Entry 1DI5 (X-ray diffraction, 2.20 A resolution); this record covers chain A.

== Chain A ==
Protein: Lysozyme C
From: Homo sapiens
Notes: EC 3.2.1.17; engineered mutation(s): DEL 101
Reference sequence: P61626 (LYSC_HUMAN); residues 1-130 here correspond to UniProt positions 19-148 (UniProt number = residue number + 18)
Amino-acid sequence (129 residues; row label = number of the first residue in the row; note: 1 number in that range is skipped by the numbering (no residue carries it; nothing is unmodelled there)):
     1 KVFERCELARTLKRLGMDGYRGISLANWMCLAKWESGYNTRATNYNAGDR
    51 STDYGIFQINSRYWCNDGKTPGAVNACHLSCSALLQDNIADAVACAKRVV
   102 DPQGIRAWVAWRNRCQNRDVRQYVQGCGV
Swiss-Prot annotation at these positions:
  - active site: Glu-35, Asp-53
Disulfide bonds: Cys-6/Cys-128, Cys-30/Cys-116, Cys-65/Cys-81, Cys-77/Cys-95
Ion coordination: Na+: Ser-61, Cys-65, Val-74

== Summary ==
The Na+ site is built by Ser-61, Cys-65 and Val-74. From UniProt: active-site residues Glu-35 and Asp-53.
Chain A is Lysozyme C (Homo sapiens); the structure, Role of amino acid residues at turns in the
conformational stability and folding of human lysozyme, was determined by X-ray diffraction together with
1GAZ, 1DI3 and 1DI4 from the same study.
